5ZO1 - chain A; structure by X-ray diffraction, 2.20 A resolution.

Chain A:
Molecule: Cell adhesion molecule 4
From: Mus musculus
Notes: fragment: ectodomain Ig1-Ig3
UniProt: Q8R464 (CADM4_MOUSE); residue numbers follow UniProt; this construct covers 25-317
Chain sequence (299 residues; numbered 25 to 323; the number before each row is that of its first residue):
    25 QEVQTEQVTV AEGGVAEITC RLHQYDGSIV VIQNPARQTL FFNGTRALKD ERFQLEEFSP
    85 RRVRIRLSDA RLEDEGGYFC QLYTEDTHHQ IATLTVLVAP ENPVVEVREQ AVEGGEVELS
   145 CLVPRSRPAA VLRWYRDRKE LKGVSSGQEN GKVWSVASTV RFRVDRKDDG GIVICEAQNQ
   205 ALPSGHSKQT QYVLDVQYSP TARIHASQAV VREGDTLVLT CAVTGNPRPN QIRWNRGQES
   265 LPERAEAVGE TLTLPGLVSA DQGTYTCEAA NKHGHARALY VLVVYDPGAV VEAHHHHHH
Not modelled in the structure: 25-28, 317-323
Differences from the reference sequence: engineered mutation Gln31 (Asn in Q8R464), Gln262 (Asn in Q8R464), Gln286 (Asn in Q8R464); expression tag (318-323)
Curated features (UniProtKB/Swiss-Prot):
  - glycosylation: Asn67 (N-linked (GlcNAc...) asparagine)
Disulfides: Cys44-Cys104, Cys145-Cys199, Cys245-Cys291
Glycans and other covalent adducts: glycan linked to Asn67
Reported in the primary citation:
  - post-translational modification sites: Asn67
  - mutagenesis - N67Q: decreased stability
  - binding site for N-acetylglucosamine: Tyr49, Ser52, Ile53, Phe82, Pro84
  - mutagenesis - R45A: unchanged binding to neurites
  - mutagenesis - N31Q/N262Q/N286Q: unchanged stability

Overview:
The paper reports a binding site for N-acetylglucosamine at Tyr49, Ser52 and Ile53 among others; N67Q reduces
stability; 3 substitutions were tested in all.
Chain A is Cell adhesion molecule 4 (Mus musculus); the structure, Crystal structure of mouse nectin-like
molecule 4 (mNecl-4) full ectodomain (Ig1-Ig3), 2.2A, was determined by X-ray diffraction, deposited together
with 5ZO2.
